7PDT - chains A and B of the 4 polymer chains in the assembly; structure by X-ray diffraction, 3.30 A resolution.

[Chain A (and B)]
Protein: Retinoic acid receptor RXR-alpha
Source organism: Mus musculus
Notes: chain B of this document is another copy of the same molecule, construct and numbering; everything in this record applies to it too
Reference sequence: P28700 (RXRA_MOUSE); residues 227-467 here = UniProt positions 227-467
Chain sequence (245 residues; each row starts with the number of its first residue):
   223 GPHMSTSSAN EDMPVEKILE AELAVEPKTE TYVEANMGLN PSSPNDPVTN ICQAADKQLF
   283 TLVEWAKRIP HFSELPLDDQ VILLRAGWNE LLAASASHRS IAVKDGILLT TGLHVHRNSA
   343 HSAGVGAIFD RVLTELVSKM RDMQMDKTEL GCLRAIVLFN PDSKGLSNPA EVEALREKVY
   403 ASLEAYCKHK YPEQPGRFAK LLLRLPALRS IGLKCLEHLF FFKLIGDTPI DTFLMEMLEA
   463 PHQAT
Not modelled in the structure: 223-233, 249-267, 462-467 (chain B: 223-233, 247-266, 462-467)
Construct notes: expression tag (223-226); engineered mutation Ala315 (Ile in P28700), Ala318 (Phe in P28700), Thr332 (Ala in P28700)
Swiss-Prot annotation at these positions:
  - region: Arg353 to Gly373 (Required for nuclear export)
  - binding site (9-cis-retinoate): Arg321
  - binding site (all-trans-retinoate): Arg321
  - modified residue (Phosphoserine): Ser264, Ser265
  - mutagenesis: Ser265 (S265A: No effect on constiuitive phosphorylation but loss of stress-induced phosphorylation. No effect on RXRA transcriptional activity), Phe455 to Leu456 (Abolishes interaction with ASXL1 and NCOA1), Met459 to Leu460 (Abolishes interaction with ASXL1 and NCOA1)
Small-molecule neighbours: bms649 (BM6; 4-[2-(5,5,8,8-tetramethyl-5,6,7,8-tetrahydro-naphthalen-2-yl)-[1,3]dioxolan-2-yl]-benzoic acid): Val270, Ile273, Ala276, Ala277, Gln280, Trp310, Asn311, Leu314, Ala315, Ala318, Arg321, Ile329, Leu331, Thr332, Val347, Ile350, Phe351, Val354, Cys437, His440, Leu441, Phe444
What the authors report for this chain:
  - mutagenesis - I315A/F318A/A332T: unchanged binding to bms649

[Interface between chain A and chain B]
Residue-residue contacts (36):
  Glu357(A) - Asp384(B)
  Lys361(A) - Asp384(B)  salt bridge
  Asp384(A) - Glu357(B)
  Asp384(A) - Lys361(B)  salt bridge
  Asp384(A) - Arg426(B)  salt bridge
  Glu395(A) - Lys422(B)  salt bridge
  Arg398(A) - Leu425(B)
  Glu399(A) - Lys422(B)  salt bridge
  Tyr402(A) - Gly418(B)
  Tyr402(A) - Ala421(B)  hydrophobic
  Tyr402(A) - Leu425(B)  hydrophobic
  Lys410(A) - Lys410(B)
  Phe420(A) - Ala421(B)  hydrophobic
  Ala421(A) - Tyr402(B)  hydrophobic
  Lys422(A) - Glu399(B)  salt bridge
  Lys422(A) - Tyr402(B)
  Leu424(A) - Ala421(B)  hydrophobic
  Leu425(A) - Arg398(B)
  Leu425(A) - Tyr402(B)  hydrophobic
  Leu425(A) - Leu427(B)  hydrophobic
  Arg426(A) - Asp384(B)  salt bridge
  Leu427(A) - Leu425(B)  hydrophobic
  Leu427(A) - Pro428(B)  hydrophobic
  Pro428(A) - Leu427(B)  hydrophobic
  Pro428(A) - Pro428(B)
  Pro428(A) - Arg431(B)  hydrogen bond (backbone-side chain)
  Arg431(A) - Arg353(B)
  Arg431(A) - Pro428(B)
  Arg431(A) - Ala429(B)
  Arg431(A) - Ser432(B)
  Ser432(A) - Arg431(B)
  Ser432(A) - Leu435(B)
  Leu435(A) - Ser432(B)
  Lys436(A) - Glu439(B)  salt bridge
  Glu439(A) - Lys436(B)  salt bridge
  Glu439(A) - Glu439(B)
Also at the interface, not in a pair above, chain A (26 interface residues in all): Ile378, Lys386, Glu406, Gly418, Ala429
Also at the interface, not in a pair above, chain B (28 interface residues in all): Asp352, Thr356, Ile378, Glu406, Pro417, Phe420, Leu424

[Summary]
26 residues of chain A face 28 of chain B across their interface; the contacts include 1 hydrogen bond and 9
salt bridges. Among the polar pairs are Lys361(A)-Asp384(B), Asp384(A)-Arg426(B) and Glu395(A)-Lys422(B).
Bound to chain A: bms649. The paper reports that I315A/F318A/A332T of chain A leave binding to bms649
unchanged.
Chain A and chain B are both Retinoic acid receptor RXR-alpha (Mus musculus); the structure, Crystal structure
of a mutated form of RXRalpha ligand binding domain in complex with BMS649 and ..., was determined by X-ray
diffraction together with 7QAA and 7PDQ from the same study.
